PDB entry 9E4Y | electron microscopy, 4.30 A resolution (low resolution: residue-level contacts below are approximate; hydrogen-bond / salt-bridge calls are withheld) | chains A and B of the 8 polymer chains in the assembly

# Chain A (and B)
Protein: Isoform Flip of Glutamate receptor 2
Source organism: Rattus norvegicus
Notes: chain B of this document is another copy of the same molecule, construct and numbering; everything in this record applies to it too
Reference sequence: P19491 (GRIA2_RAT), isoform P19491-2; aligned to UniProt positions 25-835 over residues 10-820 (the alignment contains insertions or deletions, so no single offset holds)
Sequence (811 residues; row label = number of the first residue in the row):
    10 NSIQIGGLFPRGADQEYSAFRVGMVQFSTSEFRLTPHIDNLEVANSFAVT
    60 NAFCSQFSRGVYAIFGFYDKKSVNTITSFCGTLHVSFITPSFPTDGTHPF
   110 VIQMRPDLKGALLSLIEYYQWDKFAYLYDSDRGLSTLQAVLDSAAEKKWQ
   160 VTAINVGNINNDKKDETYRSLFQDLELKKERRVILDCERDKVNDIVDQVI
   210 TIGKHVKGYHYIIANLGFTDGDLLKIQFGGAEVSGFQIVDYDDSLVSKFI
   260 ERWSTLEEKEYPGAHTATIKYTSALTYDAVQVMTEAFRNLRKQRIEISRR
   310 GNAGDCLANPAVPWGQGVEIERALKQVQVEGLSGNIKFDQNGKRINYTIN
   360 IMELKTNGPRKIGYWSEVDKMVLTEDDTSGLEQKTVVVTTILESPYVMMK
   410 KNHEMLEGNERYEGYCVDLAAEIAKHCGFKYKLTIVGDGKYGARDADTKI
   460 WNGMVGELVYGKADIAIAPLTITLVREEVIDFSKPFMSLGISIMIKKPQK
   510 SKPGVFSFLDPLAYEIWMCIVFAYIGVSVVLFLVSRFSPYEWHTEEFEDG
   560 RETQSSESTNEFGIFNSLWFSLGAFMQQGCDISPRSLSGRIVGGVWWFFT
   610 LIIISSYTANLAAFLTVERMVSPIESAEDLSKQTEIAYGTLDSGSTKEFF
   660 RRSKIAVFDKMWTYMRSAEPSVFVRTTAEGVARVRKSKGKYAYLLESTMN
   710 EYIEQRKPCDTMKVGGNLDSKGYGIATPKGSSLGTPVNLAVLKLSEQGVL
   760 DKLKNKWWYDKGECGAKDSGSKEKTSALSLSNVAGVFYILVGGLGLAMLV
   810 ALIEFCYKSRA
Disordered / not traced: 550-564 (chain B: 550-564, 820)
Cystine bridges: C63-C315
Covalent attachments: cyclothiazide (CYZ) linked to S729
Construct notes: conflict E241 (Asn256 in P19491), L382 (Val397 in P19491), E384 (Gly405 in P19491), D385 (Asn406 in P19491), Q392 (Asn413 in P19491)
Residues lining bound ligands:
  - Memantine (377): Q586, I613, T617
  - cyclothiazide (CYZ), molecule 1: I481, P494, S497, D728, G731
  - cyclothiazide (CYZ), molecule 2: P494, F495, M496, S497, L751, L759, D760, K763
  - glutamic acid (GLU): Y450, P478, L479, T480, R485, L650, G653, S654, T655, E705, K730, Y732
Curated features (UniProtKB/Swiss-Prot):
  - glycosylation: N355 (N-linked (GlcNAc...) asparagine)
What the authors report for this chain:
  - binding site for Memantine: Q586, I613, T617
  - conformationally variable residues: Q586
  - mutagenesis - A622T (49 +/- 5muM): unchanged binding to Memantine

# Chain A / chain B interface
Pairs across the interface (114):
  N54(A) with S87(B); T91(B)
  S55(A) with N83(B); S87(B)
  F56(A) with S87(B); F88(B); T91(B); L92(B); C315(B); A320(B)
  N60(A) with L316(B); A317(B)
  C63(A) with L316(B)
  K79(A) with K79(B)
  K80(A) with N83(B)
  N83(A) with S55(B); K80(B)
  T84(A) with S55(B); T84(B)
  S87(A) with N54(B); S55(B); F56(B)
  T91(A) with F56(B)
  L143(A) with L143(B)
  Q147(A) with Y137(B); L143(B)
  L150(A) with L150(B); A162(B)
  D151(A) with I163(B); N164(B)
  A154(A) with L186(B)
  A162(A) with L150(B)
  N164(A) with Q147(B); D151(B)
  K187(A) with A153(B)
  C315(A) with L316(B)
  L316(A) with N60(B); C63(B); L316(B)
  A317(A) with N60(B)
  N318(A) with N60(B)
  D519(A) with A786(B)
  P520(A) with A786(B); L787(B)
  A522(A) with L787(B)
  I525(A) with F796(B)
  A532(A) with L799(B)
  V539(A) with L803(B); A806(B)
  V543(A) with A806(B)
  F546(A) with A810(B); E813(B); F814(B); K817(B)
  S547(A) with K817(B)
  Y549(A) with K817(B)
  G582(A) with Q587(B)
  Q586(A) with Q586(B); Q587(B)
  Q587(A) with Q587(B)
  G588(A) with Q587(B)
  D590(A) with D590(B)
  I591(A) with D590(B)
  S592(A) with C589(B); D590(B)
  R594(A) with E570(B)
  L596(A) with F574(B)
  S597(A) with A806(B); V809(B)
  R599(A) with F574(B); N575(B); W578(B)
  V601(A) with L803(B)
  G602(A) with W578(B)
  G603(A) with W578(B); L581(B)
  V604(A) with I798(B); L799(B)
  W605(A) with L799(B)
  W606(A) with W578(B); G582(B); M585(B); Q587(B); G588(B)
  F607(A) with F517(B); M585(B); I798(B)
  F608(A) with V795(B); F796(B)
  L610(A) with M585(B); I613(B)
  I611(A) with F517(B); V795(B)
  I612(A) with V795(B)
  S614(A) with T617(B)
  A618(A) with A618(B); A621(B)
  N619(A) with A621(B); T784(B); L787(B)
  A622(A) with K783(B); T784(B)
  F623(A) with T784(B)
  V626(A) with E782(B); K783(B)
  R628(A) with E782(B); K783(B)
  M629(A) with K783(B)
  D638(A) with K776(B)
  K641(A) with D769(B)
  Q642(A) with E772(B)
  T643(A) with E772(B)
  K669(A) with D769(B)
  E678(A) with K410(B)
Other interface residues (no listed pair), chain A (85 interface residues in all): T59, F88, Y137, L146, I163, N167, L521, V536, L542, F579, C589, S595, I600, S615, T617, E644
Other interface residues (no listed pair), chain B (76 interface residues in all): T59, D104, A154, D183, N318, W526, L620, L624, L789, V792, L805, M807

# In short
The interface between chain A and chain B involves 85 residues on one side and 76 on the other. Ligands of
chain A: Memantine, glutamic acid and cyclothiazide. Covalently linked cyclothiazide: at S729(A). From the
paper: a binding site for Memantine at Q586(A), I613(A) and T617(A); A622T of chain A leaves binding to
Memantine unchanged.
Both chains are Isoform Flip of Glutamate receptor 2 (Rattus norvegicus). Entry 9E4Y (GluA2-gamma2 complex
bound to memantine, glutamate, and cyclothiazide) was determined by electron microscopy, deposited together
with 9E4Z.
